7UPP - chains B and C of the 3 polymer chains in the assembly; structure by X-ray diffraction, 3.35 A resolution.

Chain B:
Molecule: DHT03 protein B
From: synthetic construct
Amino-acid sequence (312 residues; each row starts with the number of its first residue):
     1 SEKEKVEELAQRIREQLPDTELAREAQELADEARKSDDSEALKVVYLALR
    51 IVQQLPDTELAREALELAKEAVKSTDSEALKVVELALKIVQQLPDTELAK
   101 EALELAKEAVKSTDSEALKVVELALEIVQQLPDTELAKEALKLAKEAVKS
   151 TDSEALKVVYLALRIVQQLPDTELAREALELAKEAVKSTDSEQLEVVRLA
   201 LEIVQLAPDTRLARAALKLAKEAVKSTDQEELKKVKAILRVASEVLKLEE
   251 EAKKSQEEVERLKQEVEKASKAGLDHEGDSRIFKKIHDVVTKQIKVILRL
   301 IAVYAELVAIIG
Unresolved in the structure: 275-277

Chain C:
Molecule: DHT03 protein C
From: synthetic construct
Amino-acid sequence (77 residues; each row starts with the number of its first residue; numbers below 1 keep their minus sign (Gly-1 is residue -1)):
    -1 GSKQKEAIKVYLELLEVHSRVLKALIEQIKLFIELIMEPDEDLADKVRKS
    49 SEELKKIIKEVEKILRKVDDILEKVKS
Unresolved in the structure: -1 to 0

Interface between chain B and chain C:
Pairs across the interface - 46 pairs, chain B then chain C:
  Arg211(B) - Glu32(C)
  Arg211(B) - Lys44(C)
  Leu212(B) - Lys28(C)
  Leu212(B) - Glu32(C)
  Ala215(B) - Met35(C)  hydrophobic
  Leu219(B) - Met35(C)  hydrophobic
  Ile238(B) - Ile31(C)  hydrophobic
  Ile238(B) - Ile34(C)  hydrophobic
  Val241(B) - Ile31(C)  hydrophobic
  Ala242(B) - Ile31(C)  hydrophobic
  Val245(B) - Ile27(C)  hydrophobic
  Glu249(B) - Ile24(C)
  Glu249(B) - Lys28(C)  salt bridge
  Ala252(B) - Leu20(C)  hydrophobic
  Ala252(B) - Ile24(C)  hydrophobic
  Gln256(B) - Ser17(C)  hydrogen bond (side chain-backbone)
  Gln256(B) - Leu20(C)
  Gln256(B) - Lys21(C)
  Val259(B) - Leu13(C)  hydrophobic
  Val259(B) - Ser17(C)
  Leu262(B) - Leu13(C)  hydrophobic
  Val266(B) - Ile6(C)  hydrophobic
  Val266(B) - Leu10(C)  hydrophobic
  Asp279(B) - Gln2(C)
  Phe283(B) - Gln2(C)
  Phe283(B) - Ala5(C)  hydrophobic
  Phe283(B) - Ile6(C)  hydrophobic
  Phe283(B) - Tyr9(C)  hydrophobic
  Ile286(B) - Tyr9(C)  hydrophobic
  Val290(B) - Leu13(C)  hydrophobic
  Gln293(B) - Leu13(C)  hydrogen bond (side chain-backbone)
  Gln293(B) - His16(C)
  Gln293(B) - Ser17(C)  hydrogen bond
  Gln293(B) - Leu20(C)
  Val296(B) - Leu20(C)  hydrophobic
  Ile297(B) - His16(C)
  Ile297(B) - Leu20(C)  hydrophobic
  Leu300(B) - Leu20(C)  hydrophobic
  Leu300(B) - Leu23(C)  hydrophobic
  Leu300(B) - Ile27(C)
  Tyr304(B) - Gln26(C)  hydrogen bond
  Tyr304(B) - Ile27(C)  hydrophobic
  Tyr304(B) - Phe30(C)
  Leu307(B) - Ile31(C)  hydrophobic
  Leu307(B) - Ile34(C)  hydrophobic
  Ile311(B) - Ile34(C)  hydrophobic
Other interface residues (no listed pair), chain B (30 interface residues in all): Ala216, Leu246, Lys263, Ile282, Val289
Other interface residues (no listed pair), chain C (23 interface residues in all): Glu14, Leu41

In short:
Chain B and chain C form an interface of 30 and 23 residues respectively, with 4 hydrogen bonds and 1 salt
bridge. Polar pairs include Glu249(B)-Lys28(C), Gln256(B)-Ser17(C) and Gln293(B)-Leu13(C).
Here chain B is DHT03 protein B and chain C is DHT03 protein C, both from synthetic construct. Entry 7UPP
(Crystal structure of designed heterotrimeric assembly DHT03_2arm_A21/B21/C long) was determined by X-ray
diffraction, deposited together with 7UPO and 7UPQ.
